Entry 7UXW (X-ray diffraction, 2.57 A resolution); this record covers chains A and J of the 6 polymer chains in the assembly.

[Chain A]
Protein: Cyclic GMP-AMP synthase
Organism: Mus musculus
Notes: EC 2.7.7.86
UniProtKB: Q8C6L5 (CGAS_MOUSE); residues 147-507 here = UniProt positions 147-507
Chain sequence (364 residues; row label = number of the first residue in the row):
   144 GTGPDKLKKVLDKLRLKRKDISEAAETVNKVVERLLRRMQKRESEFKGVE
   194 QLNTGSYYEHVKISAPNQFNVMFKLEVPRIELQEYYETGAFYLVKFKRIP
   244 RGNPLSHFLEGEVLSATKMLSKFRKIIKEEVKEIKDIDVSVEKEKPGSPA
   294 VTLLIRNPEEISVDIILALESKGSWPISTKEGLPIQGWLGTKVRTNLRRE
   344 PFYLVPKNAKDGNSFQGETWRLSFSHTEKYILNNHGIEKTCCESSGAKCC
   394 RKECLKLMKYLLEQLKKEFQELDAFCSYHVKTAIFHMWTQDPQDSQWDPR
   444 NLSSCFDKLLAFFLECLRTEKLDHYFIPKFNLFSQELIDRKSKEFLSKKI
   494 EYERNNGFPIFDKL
Unresolved in the structure: 144-147, 185, 240-244, 246, 255, 353-358
Differences from the reference sequence: expression tag (144-146); engineered mutation Gln-211 (Glu in Q8C6L5), Asn-213 (Asp in Q8C6L5)
Metal / ion sites: Mg2+: Gln-211, Asn-213 (together with ATP); Zn2+: His-378, Cys-384, Cys-385, Cys-392
Ligand contacts:
  - ATP (adenosine-5'-triphosphate): Gly-198, Ser-199, Glu-202, Lys-205, Gln-211, Asn-213, Arg-364, Ser-368, Glu-371, Lys-402, Ser-420, Tyr-421, Lys-424, His-467
  - GTP (guanosine-5'-triphosphate): Thr-197, Gln-211, Asn-213, Met-215, Lys-288, Pro-289, Gly-290, Ser-291, Pro-292, Ala-293, Asp-307, Ile-309, Val-348, Lys-350, Arg-364, Ser-366, Ser-368
UniProt features mapped onto this chain:
  - region: Lys-372 to Lys-395 (DNA-binding)
  - motif: Leu-154 to Leu-159 (Nuclear export signal), Asp-281 to Ser-291 (Nuclear localization signal)
  - binding site (GTP): Thr-197, Asp-307, Arg-364 to Glu-371
  - binding site (ATP): Ser-199, Glu-371, Lys-402, Ser-420 to Lys-424
  - binding site (2',3'-cGAMP): Gly-290, Asp-307, Lys-350, Arg-364 to Ser-366
  - binding site (Mg(2+)): Asp-307
  - binding site (Zn(2+)): His-378, Cys-384, Cys-385, Cys-392
  - site: Arg-241 (Arginine-anchor), Asp-307, Ile-308 (Cleavage)
  - modified residue: Lys-156 (N6-lactoyllysine), Glu-176 (PolyADP-ribosyl glutamic acid), Ser-199 (Phosphoserine), Tyr-201 (Phosphotyrosine), Glu-272 (5-glutamyl polyglutamate), Ser-291 (Phosphoserine), Glu-302 (5-glutamyl glutamate), Lys-372 (N6-acetyllysine), Lys-382 (N6-acetyllysine), Lys-402 (N6-acetyllysine), Ser-420 (Phosphoserine), Lys-491 (N6-methyllysine)
  - lipidation (S-palmitoyl cysteine): Cys-392, Cys-393, Cys-459
  - cross-link (Glycyl lysine isopeptide (Lys-Gly)): Lys-217 (interchain with G-Cter in SUMO), Lys-271 (interchain with G-Cter in ubiquitin), Lys-335 (interchain with G-Cter in SUMO), Lys-372 (interchain with G-Cter in SUMO), Lys-382 (interchain with G-Cter in SUMO), Lys-399 (interchain with G-Cter in ubiquitin), Lys-402 (interchain with G-Cter in ubiquitin), Lys-409 (interchain with G-Cter in ubiquitin), Lys-410 (interchain with G-Cter in ubiquitin), Lys-464 (interchain with G-Cter in SUMO)
  - mutagenesis: Lys-156 (K156Q: Mimics lactylation; knockin mice show higher mortality following HSV-1 infection), Asn-172 (N172K: Induces alteration of the DNA-binding surface and leads to decreased synthesis of cyclic GMP-AMP (cGAMP); when associated with L-180), Glu-176 (E176A: Abolished poly-ADP-ribosylation by PARP1, stimulating interferon production in knockin mice), Arg-180 (R180L: Induces alteration of the DNA-binding surface and leads to decreased synthesis of cyclic GMP-AMP (cGAMP); when associated with K-182), Gly-198 (G198A: Abolishes stimulation of interferon production; when associated with A-199), Ser-199 (S199A: Abolishes stimulation of interferon production; when associated with A-199), Tyr-201 (Y201E: Phosphomimetic mutant; reduced translocation to the nucleus following treatment with etoposide), Lys-217 (K217R: Reduced sumoylation), Arg-222 (R222E: Impaired tethering to chromatin, leading to constitutive activation in the absence of DNA), Lys-238 (K238E: Does not affect interaction with nucleosomes), Lys-240 (K240E: Impaired tethering to chromatin, leading to constitutive activation in the absence of DNA), Arg-241 (R241E: Abolished tethering to chromatin, leading to strong constitutive activation in the absence of DNA), 28 further mutagenesis entries in UniProt
From the paper describing this entry:
  - binding site for GTP: Asp-307, Ile-309, Arg-364, Ser-366
  - binding site for ATP: Tyr-421
  - mutagenesis - R364A (33-fold), H467A: decreased catalytic activity on ATP/GTP
  - mutagenesis - H467A (2-fold): increased catalytic activity on GTP/GTP
  - binding site for GTP: Thr-197 (citing earlier work)
  - specificity-determining residues: Ile-309, Arg-364
  - mutagenesis - R364A (10-fold): decreased catalytic activity on GTP/GTP
  - mutagenesis - R364A (4-fold): increased catalytic activity on ATP/ATP
  - catalytic residues: Asp-307
  - mutagenesis - E211Q/D213N/K382E: decreased binding to dsDNA
  - specificity-determining residues: His-467 (proposed by the authors, not directly observed)
  - mutagenesis - E211Q/D213N: abolished catalytic activity

[Chain J]
Molecule: Palindromic DNA18
Organism: DNA molecule
Sequence (18 nucleotides; each row starts with the number of its first residue):
     1 ATCTGTACATGTACAGAT

[How chain A and chain J interact]
Residue-residue contacts (5; chain A residue first):
  Arg-222(A) with DA17(J), phosphate contact
  Lys-315(A) with DA15(J), sugar contact; DG16(J), phosphate contact
  Gly-316(A) with DG16(J), phosphate contact
  Arg-342(A) with DA13(J), hydrogen bond to the sugar
Also at the interface, not in a pair above, chain J (6 interface residues in all): DT12, DC14

[In short]
4 residues of chain A face 6 of chain J across their interface, with 1 hydrogen bond. The hydrogen-bonded pair
is Arg-342(A)/DA13(J). Ligands of chain A: ATP and GTP. The paper reports the catalytic residue Asp-307(A);
R364A and H467A of chain A reduce catalytic activity on ATP/GTP; 4 substitutions were tested in all.
Chain A is Cyclic GMP-AMP synthase (Mus musculus) and chain J is Palindromic DNA18 (DNA molecule); the
structure, Structure of ATP and GTP bind to Cyclic GMP AMP synthase (cGAS) through Mg coordination, was
determined by X-ray diffraction together with 7UUX, 7UYQ, 7UYZ, 7UZR, 7V0W, 8EAE and 14 further entries from
the same study.
